4LXZ - chain A; structure by X-ray diffraction, 1.85 A resolution.

[Chain A]
Molecule: Histone deacetylase 2
From: Homo sapiens
Notes: EC 3.5.1.98; fragment: core domain
Reference sequence: Q92769 (HDAC2_HUMAN); residues 12-380 here correspond to UniProt positions 8-376 (UniProt number = residue number - 4)
Sequence (369 residues; row label = number of the first residue in the row):
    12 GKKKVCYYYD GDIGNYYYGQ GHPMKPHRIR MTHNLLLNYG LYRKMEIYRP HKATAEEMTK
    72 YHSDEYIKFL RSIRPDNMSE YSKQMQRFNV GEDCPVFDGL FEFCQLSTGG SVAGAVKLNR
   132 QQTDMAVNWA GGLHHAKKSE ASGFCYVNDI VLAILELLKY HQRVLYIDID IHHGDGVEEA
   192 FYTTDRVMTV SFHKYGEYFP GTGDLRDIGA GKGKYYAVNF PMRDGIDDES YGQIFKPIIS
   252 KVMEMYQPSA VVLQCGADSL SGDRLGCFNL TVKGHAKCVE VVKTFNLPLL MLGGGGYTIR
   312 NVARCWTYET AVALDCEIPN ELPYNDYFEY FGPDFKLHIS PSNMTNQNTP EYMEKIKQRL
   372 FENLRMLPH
Disordered / not traced: 380
Ion coordination: Ca2+: Asp-179, Asp-181, His-183, Ser-202, Phe-203; Zn2+: Asp-181, His-183, Asp-269 (together with octanedioic acid hydroxyamide phenylamide); Na+: Phe-192, Thr-195, Val-198, Tyr-227
Ligand contacts: octanedioic acid hydroxyamide phenylamide (SHH): Gly-32, His-33, Pro-34, Glu-103, Asp-104, His-145, His-146, Gly-154, Phe-155, Asp-181, His-183, Phe-210, Asp-269, Leu-276, Gly-306, Tyr-308
Swiss-Prot annotation at these positions:
  - active site: His-146
  - binding site (1D-myo-inositol 1,4,5,6-tetrakisphosphate): Gly-32, Lys-36, Arg-275
  - binding site (Ca(2+)): Asp-179, Asp-181, His-183, Phe-192, Thr-195, Val-198, Ser-202, Phe-203, Tyr-227
  - binding site (Zn(2+)): Asp-181, His-183, Asp-269
  - modified residue: Lys-79 (N6-acetyllysine), Lys-225 (N6-acetyllysine), Cys-266 (S-nitrosocysteine), Cys-278 (S-nitrosocysteine)
  - cross-link: Lys-79 (Glycyl lysine isopeptide (Lys-Gly) (interchain with G-Cter in SUMO2))
From the paper describing this entry:
  - binding site for octanedioic acid hydroxyamide phenylamide: Pro-34, Asp-104, Phe-155

[In short]
Chain A binds octanedioic acid hydroxyamide phenylamide. Asp-179, Asp-181, His-183, Ser-202 and Phe-203 form
the Ca2+ site. UniProt lists active-site residue His-146, 3 residues binding 1D-myo-inositol
1,4,5,6-tetrakisphosphate, 9 Ca2+-binding residues and 3 Zn2+-binding residues. The paper reports a binding
site for octanedioic acid hydroxyamide phenylamide at Pro-34, Asp-104 and Phe-155.
Chain A is Histone deacetylase 2 (Homo sapiens); the structure, Structure of Human HDAC2 in complex with SAHA
(vorinostat), was determined by X-ray diffraction together with 4LY1 from the same study.
